8J5Q - chains A and C of the 5 polymer chains in the assembly; structure by electron microscopy, 3.25 A resolution.

== Chain A ==
Molecule: Uncharacterized protein Rv1280c
From: Mycobacterium tuberculosis (strain ATCC 25618 / H37Rv)
UniProtKB: P9WGU5 (Y1280_MYCTU); residues 1-591 here = UniProt positions 1-591
Sequence (599 residues; row label = number of the first residue in the row):
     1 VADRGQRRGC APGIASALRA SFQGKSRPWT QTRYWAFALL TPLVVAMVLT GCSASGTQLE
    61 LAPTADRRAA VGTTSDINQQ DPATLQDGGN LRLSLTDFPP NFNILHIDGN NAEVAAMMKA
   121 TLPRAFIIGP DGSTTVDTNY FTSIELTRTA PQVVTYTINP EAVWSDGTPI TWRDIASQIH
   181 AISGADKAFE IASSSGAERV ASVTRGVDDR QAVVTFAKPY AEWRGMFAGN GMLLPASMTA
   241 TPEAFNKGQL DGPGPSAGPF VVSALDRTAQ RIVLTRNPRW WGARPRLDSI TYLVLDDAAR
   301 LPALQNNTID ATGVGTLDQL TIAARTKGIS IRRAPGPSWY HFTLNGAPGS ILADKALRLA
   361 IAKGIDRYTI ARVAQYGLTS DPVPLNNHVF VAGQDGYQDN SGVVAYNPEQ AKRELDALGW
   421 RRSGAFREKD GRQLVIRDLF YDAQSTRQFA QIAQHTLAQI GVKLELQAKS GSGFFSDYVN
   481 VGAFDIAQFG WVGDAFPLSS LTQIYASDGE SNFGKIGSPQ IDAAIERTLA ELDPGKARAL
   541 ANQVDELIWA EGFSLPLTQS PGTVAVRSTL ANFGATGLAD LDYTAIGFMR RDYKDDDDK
Disordered / not traced: 1-64, 592-599
Differences from the reference sequence: conflict Val1 (Met in P9WGU5); expression tag (592-599)

== Chain C ==
Molecule: Putative peptide transport permease protein Rv1282c
From: Mycobacterium tuberculosis (strain ATCC 25618 / H37Rv)
UniProtKB: P9WFZ9 (Y1282_MYCTU); residues 1-291 here = UniProt positions 1-291
Sequence (291 residues; row label = number of the first residue in the row):
     1 MTEFASRRTL VVRRFLRNRA AVASLAALLL LFVSAYALPP LLPYSYDDLD FNALLQPPGT
    61 KHWLGTNALG QDLLAQTLRG MQKSMLIGVC VAVISTGIAA TVGAISGYFG GWRDRTLMWV
   121 VDLLLVVPSF ILIAIVTPRT KNSANIMFLV LLLAGFGWMI SSRMVRGMTM SLREREFIRA
   181 ARYMGVSSRR IIVGHVVPNV ASILIIDAAL NVAAAILAET GLSFLGFGIQ PPDVSLGTLI
   241 ADGTASATAF PWVFLFPASI LVLILVCANL TGDGLRDALD PASRSLRRGV R
Disordered / not traced: 1-7, 282-291

== How chain A and chain C interact ==
Pairs across the interface (24; chain A residue first):
  Leu317(A) with Phe250(C), hydrophobic
  Asp318(A) with Leu55(C); Ser246(C), hydrogen bond; Ala249(C); Phe250(C)
  Thr321(A) with Ala249(C)
  Ile322(A) with Thr248(C)
  Arg325(A) with Thr248(C)
  Thr369(A) with Phe51(C)
  Arg372(A) with Phe51(C), hydrogen bond (side chain-backbone); Asn52(C)
  Val373(A) with Phe51(C), hydrophobic; Leu54(C), hydrophobic
  Tyr376(A) with Leu54(C)
  Gln444(A) with Ala245(C), hydrogen bond (side chain-backbone); Ser246(C)
  Gln448(A) with Leu69(C)
  Ile452(A) with Leu69(C), hydrophobic
  Gln454(A) with Pro231(C); Pro232(C)
  His455(A) with Asp47(C), hydrogen bond (side chain-backbone); Leu49(C)
  Lys463(A) with Asn142(C), hydrogen bond
  Glu465(A) with Asn142(C), hydrogen bond
Other interface residues (no listed pair), chain A (17 interface residues in all): Gln451
Other interface residues (no listed pair), chain C (18 interface residues in all): Gln56, Ala68, Asp242

== Overview ==
17 residues of chain A and 18 residues of chain C are in contact; the contacts include 6 hydrogen bonds. Polar
pairs include Asp318(A)-Ser246(C), Arg372(A)-Phe51(C) and Gln444(A)-Ala245(C).
Here chain A is Uncharacterized protein Rv1280c and chain C is Putative peptide transport permease protein
Rv1282c, both from Mycobacterium tuberculosis (strain ATCC 25618 / H37Rv). Entry 8J5Q (Cryo-EM structure of
Mycobacterium tuberculosis OppABCD in the pre-translocation state) was determined by electron microscopy (same
publication as 8J5R, 8J5S, 8J5T and 8J5U).
